1KR3 - chain A; structure by X-ray diffraction, 2.50 A resolution.

# Chain A
Molecule: beta-Lactamase, type II
Organism: Bacteroides fragilis
Notes: EC 3.5.2.6
UniProt: P25910 (BLAB_BACFR); residue numbers follow UniProt; this construct covers 18-249
Chain sequence (232 residues; numbered 18 to 249; the number before each row is that of its first residue):
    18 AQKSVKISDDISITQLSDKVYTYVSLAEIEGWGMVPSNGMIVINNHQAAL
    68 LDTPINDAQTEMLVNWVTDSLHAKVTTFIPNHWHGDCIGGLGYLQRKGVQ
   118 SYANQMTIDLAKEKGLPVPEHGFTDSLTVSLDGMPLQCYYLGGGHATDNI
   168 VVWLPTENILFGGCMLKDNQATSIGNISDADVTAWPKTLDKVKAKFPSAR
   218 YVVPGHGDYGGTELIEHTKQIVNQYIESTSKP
Not modelled in the structure: 18-20, 248-249
UniProt features mapped onto this chain:
  - binding site (Zn(2+)): His99, His101, Asp103, His162, Cys181, His223
  - binding site (substrate): Lys184, Asn193
  - mutagenesis: Cys181 (C181S: The overall structure of the mutant is the same as that of the wild-type, however the site of the second zinc ion is unoccupied)
From the paper describing this entry:
  - binding site for the ligand 113: Trp49, His162, Lys184, Ile191, Asn193
  - specificity-determining residues: Lys184 (proposed by the authors, not directly observed)

# Summary
From UniProt: 6 Zn2+-binding residues, substrate-binding residues Lys184 and Asn193 and one mutagenesis site.
From the paper: a binding site for the ligand 113 at Trp49, His162 and Lys184 among others; the specificity
determinant Lys184.
Chain A is beta-Lactamase, type II (Bacteroides fragilis); the structure, Crystal Structure of the Metallo
beta-Lactamase from Bacteroides fragilis (CfiA) in Complex with the Tricyclic Inhibitor ..., was determined by
X-ray diffraction, deposited together with 1HLK.
